Entry 7XZI (electron microscopy, 2.77 A resolution); this record covers chains A and C of the 14 polymer chains in the assembly.

Chain A:
Molecule: Tic214
From: Chlamydomonas reinhardtii
UniProt: P36495 (YCF78_CHLRE); residues 1-1995 here = UniProt positions 1-1995
Amino-acid sequence (1995 residues; row label = number of the first residue in the row):
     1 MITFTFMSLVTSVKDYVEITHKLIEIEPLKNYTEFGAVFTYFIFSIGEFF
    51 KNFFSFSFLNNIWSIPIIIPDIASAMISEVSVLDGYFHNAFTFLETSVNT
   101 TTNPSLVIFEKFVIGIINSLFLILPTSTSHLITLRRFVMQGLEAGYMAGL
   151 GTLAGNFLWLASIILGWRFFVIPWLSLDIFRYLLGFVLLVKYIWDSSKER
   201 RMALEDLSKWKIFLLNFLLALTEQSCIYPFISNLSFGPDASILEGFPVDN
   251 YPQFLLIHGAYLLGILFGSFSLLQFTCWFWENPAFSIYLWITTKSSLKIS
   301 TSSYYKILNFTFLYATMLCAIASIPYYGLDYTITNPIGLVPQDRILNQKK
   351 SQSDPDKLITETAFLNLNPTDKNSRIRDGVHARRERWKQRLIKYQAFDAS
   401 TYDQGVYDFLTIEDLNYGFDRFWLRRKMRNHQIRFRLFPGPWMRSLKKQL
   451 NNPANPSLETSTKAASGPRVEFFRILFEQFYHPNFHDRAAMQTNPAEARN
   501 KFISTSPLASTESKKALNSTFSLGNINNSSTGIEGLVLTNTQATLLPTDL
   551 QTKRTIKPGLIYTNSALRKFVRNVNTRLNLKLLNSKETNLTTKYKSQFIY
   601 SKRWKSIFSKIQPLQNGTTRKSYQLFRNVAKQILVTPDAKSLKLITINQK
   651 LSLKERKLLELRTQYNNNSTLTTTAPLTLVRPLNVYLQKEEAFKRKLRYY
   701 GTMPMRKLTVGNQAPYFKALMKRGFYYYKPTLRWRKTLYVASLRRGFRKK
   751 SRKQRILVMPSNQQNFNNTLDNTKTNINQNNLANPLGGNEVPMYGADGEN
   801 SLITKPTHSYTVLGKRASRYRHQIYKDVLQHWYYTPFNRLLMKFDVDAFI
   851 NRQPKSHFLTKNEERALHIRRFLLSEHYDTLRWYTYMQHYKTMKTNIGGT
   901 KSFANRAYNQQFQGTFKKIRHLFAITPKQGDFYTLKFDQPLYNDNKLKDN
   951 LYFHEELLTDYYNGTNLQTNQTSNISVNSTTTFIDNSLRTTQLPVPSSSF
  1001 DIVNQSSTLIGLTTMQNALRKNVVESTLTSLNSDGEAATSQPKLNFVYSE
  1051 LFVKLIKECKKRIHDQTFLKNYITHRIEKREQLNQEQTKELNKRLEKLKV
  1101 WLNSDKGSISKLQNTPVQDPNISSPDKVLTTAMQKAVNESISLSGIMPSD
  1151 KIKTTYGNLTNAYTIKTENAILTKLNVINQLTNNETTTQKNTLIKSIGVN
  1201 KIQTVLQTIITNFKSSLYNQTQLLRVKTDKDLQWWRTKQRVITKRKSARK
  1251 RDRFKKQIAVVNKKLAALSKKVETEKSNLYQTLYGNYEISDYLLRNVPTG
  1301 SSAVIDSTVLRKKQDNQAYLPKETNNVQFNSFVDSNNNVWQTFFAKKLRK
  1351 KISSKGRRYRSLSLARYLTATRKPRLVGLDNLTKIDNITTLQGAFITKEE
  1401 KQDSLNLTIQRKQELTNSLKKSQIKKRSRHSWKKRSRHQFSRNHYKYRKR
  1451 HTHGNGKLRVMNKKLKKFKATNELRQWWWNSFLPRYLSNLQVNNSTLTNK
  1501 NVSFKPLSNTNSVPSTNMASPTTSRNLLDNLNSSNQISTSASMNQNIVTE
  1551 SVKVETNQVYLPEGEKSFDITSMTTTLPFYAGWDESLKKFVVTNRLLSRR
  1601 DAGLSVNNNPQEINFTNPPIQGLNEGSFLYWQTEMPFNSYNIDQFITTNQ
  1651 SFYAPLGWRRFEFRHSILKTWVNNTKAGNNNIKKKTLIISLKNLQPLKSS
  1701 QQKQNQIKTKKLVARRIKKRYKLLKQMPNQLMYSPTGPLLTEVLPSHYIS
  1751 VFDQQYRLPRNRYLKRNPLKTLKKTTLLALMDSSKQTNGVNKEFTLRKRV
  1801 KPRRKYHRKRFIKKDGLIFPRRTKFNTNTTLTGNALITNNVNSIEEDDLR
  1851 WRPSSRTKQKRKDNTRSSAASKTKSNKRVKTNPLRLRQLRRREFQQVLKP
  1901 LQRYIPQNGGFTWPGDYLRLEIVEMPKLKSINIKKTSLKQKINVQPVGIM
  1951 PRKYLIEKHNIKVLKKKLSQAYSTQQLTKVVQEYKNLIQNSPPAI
Disordered / not traced: 1-7, 451-464, 490-532, 669-677, 761-796, 960-1042, 1108-1122, 1186-1223, 1288-1342, 1493-1498, 1511-1542, 1674-1683, 1828-1844, 1859-1885, 1991-1995
Ligand contacts: inositol hexakisphosphate (IHP): Trp-1235, Lys-1238, Ile-1242, Glu-1273, Lys-1276, Tyr-1359, Lys-1457, Val-1460, Lys-1464, Ile-1689, Ser-1690, Leu-1691, Lys-1692
Swiss-Prot annotation at these positions:
  - natural variant: Leu-580 (L580V: In strain: CC-503), Lys-1588 (K1588R: In strain: CC-503 and cw15), Pro-1610 (P1610A: In strain: CC-503), Pro-1618 (P1618A: In strain: CC-503)
Reported in the primary citation:
  - binding site for inositol hexakisphosphate: Trp-1235

Chain C:
Molecule: Tic15
From: Chlamydomonas reinhardtii
UniProt: A8J1J3 (A8J1J3_CHLRE); residue numbers follow UniProt; this construct covers 1-127
Amino-acid sequence (127 residues; row label = number of the first residue in the row):
     1 MDEEPPFNLALNVYKGPASIPHASAEVFGAFFLATNTALLAHMFPGKLFG
    51 SELHVRKWDPDYLASCCNEQGMRREALSGKKPNLWLLGGGPRLVNDSWER
   101 MWWNNLHWKRWKVPRTGPAFPQDMYWQ
Disordered / not traced: 1-11

How chain A and chain C interact:
Pairs across the interface (157; chain A residue first):
  Thr-11(A) with Arg-92(C)
  Lys-14(A) with Trp-103(C)
  Glu-18(A) with Arg-100(C), salt bridge
  Ile-62(A) with Gly-89(C); Gly-90(C), hydrogen bond (backbone-backbone)
  Trp-63(A) with Leu-84(C); Trp-85(C); Leu-86(C), hydrogen bond (backbone-backbone); Gly-88(C); Gly-89(C)
  Ser-64(A) with Asn-83(C); Leu-84(C); Trp-85(C)
  Ile-65(A) with Asn-83(C); Leu-84(C), hydrogen bond (backbone-backbone); Leu-86(C), hydrophobic; Trp-102(C), hydrophobic
  Pro-66(A) with Asn-83(C)
  Glu-95(A) with Arg-73(C), salt bridge
  Trp-159(A) with Leu-63(C)
  Ser-162(A) with Cys-67(C)
  Ile-163(A) with Leu-63(C), hydrophobic; Cys-67(C)
  Ile-164(A) with Gln-70(C), hydrogen bond (backbone-side chain)
  Leu-165(A) with Arg-74(C), hydrogen bond (backbone-side chain)
  Gly-166(A) with Cys-67(C); Gln-70(C); Gly-71(C); Arg-74(C), hydrogen bond (backbone-side chain)
  Trp-167(A) with Cys-67(C)
  Arg-168(A) with Cys-67(C); Asn-68(C); Met-72(C); Glu-75(C), salt bridge; Asn-83(C), hydrogen bond (side chain-backbone); Trp-85(C)
  Phe-169(A) with Trp-85(C), hydrophobic
  Val-171(A) with Cys-67(C), hydrophobic
  Ile-172(A) with Ala-64(C), hydrophobic; Asn-68(C); Trp-85(C), hydrophobic; Leu-86(C); Leu-87(C), hydrophobic
  Leu-175(A) with Pro-60(C); Trp-108(C)
  Ser-176(A) with Gly-88(C), hydrogen bond (side chain-backbone)
  Tyr-182(A) with Arg-56(C)
  Trp-194(A) with His-22(C)
  Glu-223(A) with Arg-56(C), salt bridge; Pro-60(C)
  Gln-224(A) with Val-55(C)
  Ser-225(A) with His-54(C); Val-55(C), hydrogen bond (backbone-backbone)
  Cys-226(A) with Leu-53(C); His-54(C), hydrogen bond (backbone-backbone)
  Ile-227(A) with Glu-52(C)
  Tyr-228(A) with Phe-49(C), hydrogen bond (side chain-backbone); Ser-51(C), hydrogen bond (backbone-side chain); Glu-52(C)
  Pro-229(A) with Ser-51(C); Glu-52(C); His-54(C)
  Phe-230(A) with Glu-52(C)
  Ser-232(A) with Lys-57(C), hydrogen bond (backbone-side chain)
  Asn-233(A) with Lys-57(C), hydrogen bond; Trp-58(C), hydrogen bond
  Ser-241(A) with Tyr-62(C), hydrogen bond
  Leu-243(A) with Trp-58(C); Leu-63(C), hydrophobic
  Glu-244(A) with Tyr-62(C), hydrogen bond
  Gly-245(A) with Gln-70(C), hydrogen bond (backbone-side chain)
  Val-248(A) with Leu-77(C), hydrophobic
  Asn-250(A) with Leu-77(C)
  Tyr-251(A) with Arg-74(C)
  Phe-254(A) with Gln-70(C); Leu-77(C), hydrophobic
  His-258(A) with Gln-70(C), hydrogen bond
  Phe-310(A) with Glu-26(C)
  Tyr-314(A) with Ala-30(C), hydrophobic; Leu-33(C); Ala-34(C); Thr-37(C), hydrogen bond
  Met-317(A) with Val-27(C); Ala-30(C); Phe-31(C), hydrophobic; Ala-34(C), hydrophobic
  Leu-318(A) with Ala-34(C); Ala-38(C), hydrophobic
  Ile-321(A) with Ala-34(C); Thr-35(C)
  Ala-322(A) with His-42(C), hydrogen bond (backbone-side chain); Leu-53(C), hydrophobic
  Ser-323(A) with Val-55(C)
  Pro-325(A) with Leu-39(C), hydrophobic; Phe-120(C)
  Tyr-326(A) with Val-55(C), hydrophobic; Thr-116(C); Pro-118(C), hydrophobic; Ala-119(C), hydrogen bond (backbone-backbone); Phe-120(C), hydrophobic
  Tyr-327(A) with Val-55(C); Arg-56(C), hydrogen bond; Pro-114(C); Arg-115(C)
  Asp-330(A) with Trp-111(C)
  Tyr-331(A) with Trp-111(C), hydrophobic; Arg-115(C)
  Thr-334(A) with Trp-111(C)
  Asn-335(A) with His-107(C), hydrogen bond; Trp-111(C), hydrogen bond
  Gly-338(A) with His-107(C)
  Leu-339(A) with His-107(C); Trp-111(C), hydrogen bond (backbone-side chain)
  Val-340(A) with His-107(C); Arg-110(C); Trp-111(C)
  Pro-341(A) with Arg-110(C); Trp-111(C)
  Thr-401(A) with Ala-119(C)
  Tyr-402(A) with Val-113(C), hydrophobic; Pro-114(C); Gly-117(C); Pro-118(C)
  Asn-416(A) with Tyr-125(C), hydrogen bond (backbone-side chain)
  Tyr-417(A) with Tyr-125(C)
  Gly-418(A) with Tyr-125(C), hydrogen bond (backbone-side chain)
  Arg-421(A) with Trp-126(C)
  Tyr-833(A) with Trp-126(C), hydrogen bond
  Arg-839(A) with Trp-126(C)
  Leu-841(A) with Gln-127(C)
  Met-842(A) with Trp-126(C); Gln-127(C)
  Asp-845(A) with Lys-47(C), salt bridge; Met-124(C); Gln-127(C)
  Trp-1583(A) with Pro-82(C)
  Phe-1590(A) with Ala-76(C), hydrophobic; Pro-82(C), hydrophobic
  Val-1606(A) with Trp-98(C); Met-101(C), hydrophobic
  Asn-1608(A) with Met-101(C); Trp-102(C)
  Asn-1609(A) with Leu-93(C)
  Ile-1613(A) with Asn-95(C)
  Asn-1614(A) with Asn-95(C)
  Phe-1615(A) with Val-94(C); Asn-95(C); Ser-97(C); Trp-98(C), hydrophobic; Met-101(C), hydrophobic
  Thr-1616(A) with Asn-95(C)
  Pro-1618(A) with Ser-97(C)
  Asn-1908(A) with Glu-99(C); Arg-110(C), hydrogen bond
  Trp-1913(A) with Arg-92(C); Arg-100(C)
  Pro-1914(A) with Glu-99(C)
Other interface residues (no listed pair), chain A (96 interface residues in all): Asp-15, Ile-67, Asp-178, Lys-198, Ala-240, Asp-249, Leu-313, Phe-849, Arg-852, Gly-1603, Asn-1617
Other interface residues (no listed pair), chain C (83 interface residues in all): Ala-23, Phe-44, Gly-46, Leu-48, Cys-66, Ser-78, Lys-80, Lys-81, Pro-91, Asp-96, Asp-123

In short:
The interface between chain A and chain C involves 96 residues on one side and 83 on the other; the contacts
include 30 hydrogen bonds and 5 salt bridges. Among the polar pairs are Glu-18(A)/Arg-100(C),
Glu-95(A)/Arg-73(C) and Arg-168(A)/Glu-75(C). Bound to chain A: inositol hexakisphosphate. The paper reports a
binding site for inositol hexakisphosphate at Trp-1235(A).
Chain A is Tic214 and chain C is Tic15, both from Chlamydomonas reinhardtii; the structure, Cryo-EM structure
of TOC-TIC supercomplex from Chlamydomonas reinhardtii, was determined by electron microscopy together with
7XZJ from the same study.
